PDB entry 3RJG | X-ray diffraction, 2.00 A resolution | chains A and P of the 4 polymer chains in the assembly

== Chain A ==
Molecule: DNA polymerase beta
From: Homo sapiens
Notes: EC 2.7.7.7, 4.2.99.-
UniProt: P06746 (DPOLB_HUMAN); residues 1-335 here = UniProt positions 1-335
Chain sequence (335 residues; row label = number of the first residue in the row):
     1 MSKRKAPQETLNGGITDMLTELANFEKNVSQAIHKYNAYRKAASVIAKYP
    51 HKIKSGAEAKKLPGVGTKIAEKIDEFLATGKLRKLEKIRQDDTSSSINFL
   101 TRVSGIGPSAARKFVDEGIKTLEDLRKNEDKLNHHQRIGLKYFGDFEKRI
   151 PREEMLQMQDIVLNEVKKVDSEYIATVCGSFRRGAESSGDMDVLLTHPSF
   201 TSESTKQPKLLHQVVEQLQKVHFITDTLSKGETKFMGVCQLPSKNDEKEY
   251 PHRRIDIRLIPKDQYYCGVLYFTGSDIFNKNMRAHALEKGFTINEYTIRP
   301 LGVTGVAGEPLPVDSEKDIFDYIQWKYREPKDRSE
Unresolved in the structure: 1-9
Ion coordination: Na+ site 1: Lys-60, Leu-62, Val-65 (shared with 1 residue of chain D); Na+ site 2: Thr-101, Val-103, Ile-106 (shared with DG9(P) of chain P)
Swiss-Prot annotation at these positions:
  - region: Arg-183 to Asp-192 (DNA-binding)
  - active site: Lys-72 (Nucleophile)
  - binding site (K(+)): Lys-60, Leu-62, Val-65, Thr-101, Val-103, Ile-106
  - binding site (Na(+)): Lys-60, Leu-62, Val-65, Thr-101, Val-103, Ile-106
  - binding site (dATP): Arg-149, Ser-180, Arg-183, Gly-189, Asp-190
  - binding site (dCTP): Arg-149, Ser-180, Arg-183, Gly-189, Asp-190
  - binding site (dGTP): Arg-149, Ser-180, Arg-183, Gly-189, Asp-190, Asp-192
  - binding site (dTTP): Arg-149, Ser-180, Arg-183, Gly-189, Asp-190
  - binding site (Mg(2+)): Asp-190, Asp-192, Asp-256
  - modified residue: Lys-72 (N6-acetyllysine), Arg-83 (Omega-N-methylarginine), Arg-152 (Omega-N-methylarginine)
  - cross-link (Glycyl lysine isopeptide (Lys-Gly)): Lys-41 (interchain with G-Cter in ubiquitin), Lys-61 (interchain with G-Cter in ubiquitin), Lys-81 (interchain with G-Cter in ubiquitin)

== Chain P ==
Molecule: 10-nt DNA strand
Sequence (10 nucleotides; each row starts with the number of its first residue):
     1 GCTGATGCGA
Ion coordination: Na+: DG9 (shared with Thr-101(A), Val-103(A), Ile-106(A) of chain A)

== How chain A and chain P interact ==
Contacting residue pairs - 14 pairs, chain A then chain P:
  Val-103(A) / DG9(P)  phosphate contact
  Ser-104(A) / DG9(P)  phosphate contact
  Gly-105(A) / DC8(P)  sugar contact
  Gly-105(A) / DG9(P)  hydrogen bond to the phosphate
  Ile-106(A) / DG9(P)  phosphate contact
  Gly-107(A) / DC8(P)  hydrogen bond to the phosphate
  Pro-108(A) / DC8(P)  phosphate contact
  Ser-109(A) / DG7(P)  phosphate contact
  Ser-109(A) / DC8(P)  hydrogen bond to the phosphate
  Ala-110(A) / DC8(P)  hydrogen bond to the phosphate
  His-135(A) / DG9(P)  sugar contact
  Met-236(A) / DA10(P)  sugar contact
  Arg-254(A) / DA10(P)  salt bridge to the phosphate
  Asp-256(A) / DA10(P)  sugar contact
Interface residues without a listed pair, chain A (14 interface residues in all): Asp-190, Lys-234

== Summary ==
14 residues of chain A and 4 residues of chain P are in contact, with 4 hydrogen bonds and 1 salt bridge.
Polar contacts include Gly-105(A)/DG9(P), Gly-107(A)/DC8(P) and Ser-109(A)/DC8(P).
Chain A is DNA polymerase beta (Homo sapiens) and chain P is a 10-nt DNA strand; the structure, Binary complex
of DNA Polymerase Beta with a gapped DNA containing 8odG:dA base-pair at primer Terminus, was determined by
X-ray diffraction (same publication as 3RJE, 3RJF, 3RJH, 3RJJ and 3RJK).
